6E7H - chains B and E of the 6 polymer chains in the assembly; structure by X-ray diffraction, 3.30 A resolution.

== Chain B ==
Protein: Hemagglutinin HA2 chain
From: Influenza A virus (A/Viet Nam/1203/2004(H5N1))
UniProt: Q6DQ18 (HEMA_I02A6); residues 1-174 here correspond to UniProt positions 339-512 (UniProt number = residue number + 338)
Amino-acid sequence (177 residues; each row starts with the number of its first residue):
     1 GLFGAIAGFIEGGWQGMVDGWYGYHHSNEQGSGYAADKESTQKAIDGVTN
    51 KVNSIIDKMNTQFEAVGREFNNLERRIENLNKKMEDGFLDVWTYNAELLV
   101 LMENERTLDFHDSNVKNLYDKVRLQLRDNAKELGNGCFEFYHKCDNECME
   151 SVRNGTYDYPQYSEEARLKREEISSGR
Unresolved in the structure: 1-9, 18-22, 29-31, 167-177
Differences from the reference sequence: expression tag (175-177)
Disulfide bonds: Cys-144/Cys-148
Curated features (UniProtKB/Swiss-Prot):
  - glycosylation: Asn-154 (N-linked (GlcNAc...) asparagine)

== Chain E ==
Protein: Hemagglutinin HA1 chain
From: Influenza A virus (A/Viet Nam/1203/2004(H5N1))
UniProt: Q5EP31 (Q5EP31_9INFA); the construct lacks a stretch of the UniProt sequence, so the offset changes along the chain: 11-55 = UniProt 17-61; 56-83 = UniProt 63-90; 84-96 = UniProt 92-104; 97-125 = UniProt 106-134; 3 more segments
Amino-acid sequence (334 residues; numbered 7 to 333 plus 7 insertion-coded residues; the number before each row is that of its first residue; a row labelled like 125A-125B holds insertion residues (125A, then the next letters in order)):
     7 ADPGDQICIGYHANNSTEQVDTIMEKNVTVTHAQDILEKKHNGKLCDLD
   55A G
    56 VKPLILRDCSVAGWLLGNPMCDEFINVP
   83A E
    84 WSYIVEKANPVND
   96A L
    97 CYPGDFNDYEELKHLLSRINHFEKIQIIP
125A-125B KS
   126 SWSSHEAS
  133A L
   134 GVSSACPYQGKSSFFRNVVWLIKKNSTAPTIKRSYNNTNQEDLLVLWGIH
   184 HPNDAAEQTKLYQNPTTYISVGTSTLNQRLVPRIATRSKVNGQSGRMEFF
   234 WTILKPNDAINFESNGNFIAPEYAYKI
  260A V
   261 KKGDSTIMKSELEYGNCNTKCQTPMGAINSSMPFHNIHPLTIGECPKYVK
   311 SNRLVLATGLRNSPQRERRRKKR
Unresolved in the structure: 7-13, 79-81, 129-131, 157-159, 324-333
Differences from the reference sequence: expression tag (7-10); engineered mutation Ala-161 (Tyr173 in Q5EP31)
Disulfide bonds: Cys-52/Cys-277, Cys-64/Cys-76, Cys-97/Cys-139, Cys-281/Cys-305
Covalently attached groups: N-acetylglucosamine (NAG) linked to Asn-33, Asn-169
What the authors report for this chain:
  - binding site for N-glycolyl-alpha-neuraminic acid: Tyr-98, Val-135, Ser-136
  - specificity-determining residues: Val-135
  - mutagenesis - Y161A: increased binding to alpha2,3-linked N-glycolyl
  - mutagenesis - Y161A: abolished binding to canine and chicken erythrocytes
  - mutagenesis - Y161A: decreased growth in response to MDCK cells
  - mutagenesis - Y161A: abolished binding to N-acetyl
  - mutagenesis - T160A/Y161A: unchanged binding to alpha2,3-linked N-glycolyl

== How chain B and chain E interact ==
Residue-residue contacts (14):
  Leu-73(B) / Asp-104(E)
  Leu-73(B) / Glu-107(E)
  Leu-73(B) / Trp-234(E)  hydrophobic
  Glu-74(B) / Glu-107(E)  hydrogen bond (backbone-side chain)
  Arg-75(B) / Glu-107(E)  hydrogen bond (backbone-side chain)
  Arg-75(B) / His-110(E)
  Arg-75(B) / Leu-111(E)
  Arg-75(B) / Lys-261(E)
  Arg-75(B) / Asp-264(E)  salt bridge
  Arg-76(B) / Glu-106(E)
  Arg-76(B) / Glu-107(E)  salt bridge
  Arg-76(B) / His-110(E)
  Asn-79(B) / His-110(E)
  Asp-90(B) / Lys-307(E)  salt bridge
Interface residues without a listed pair, chain B (8 interface residues in all): Asn-72, Ile-77

== Overview ==
8 residues of chain B and 9 residues of chain E are in contact, with 2 hydrogen bonds and 3 salt bridges.
Polar contacts include Arg-75(B)/Asp-264(E), Arg-76(B)/Glu-107(E) and Asp-90(B)/Lys-307(E). From the paper: a
binding site for N-glycolyl-alpha-neuraminic acid at Tyr-98(E), Val-135(E) and Ser-136(E); Y161A of chain E
increases binding to alpha2,3-linked N-glycolyl.
Chain B is Hemagglutinin HA2 chain and chain E is Hemagglutinin HA1 chain, both from Influenza A virus (A/Viet
Nam/1203/2004(H5N1)); the structure, Crystal structure of H5 hemagglutinin mutant Y161A from A/Viet
Nam/1203/2004 H5N1 influenza virus in complex with ..., was determined by X-ray diffraction together with 6N5A
and 6E7G from the same study.
